PDB entry 3FM7 | X-ray diffraction, 3.50 A resolution | chains B and C of the 6 polymer chains in the assembly

== Chain B ==
Protein: Dynein light chain Tctex-type
From: Drosophila melanogaster
UniProtKB: Q94524 (DYLT_DROME); residues 1-111 here = UniProt positions 1-111
Sequence (111 residues; row label = number of the first residue in the row):
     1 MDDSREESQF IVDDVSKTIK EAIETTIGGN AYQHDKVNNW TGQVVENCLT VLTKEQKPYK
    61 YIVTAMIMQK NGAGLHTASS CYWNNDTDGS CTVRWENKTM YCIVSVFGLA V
Not modelled in the structure: 1-7

== Chain C ==
Protein: Dynein intermediate chain, cytosolic
From: Drosophila melanogaster
Notes: fragment: IC, Residues 109-135
UniProtKB: Q24246 (DYIN_DROME); residue numbers follow UniProt; this construct covers 109-135
Sequence (27 residues; numbered 109 to 135; the number before each row is that of its first residue):
   109 NLSVYNVQAT NIPPKETLVY TKQTQTT

== Interface between chain B and chain C ==
Pairs across the interface (8; chain B residue first):
  Tyr-32(B) / Pro-122(C)
  His-34(B) / Asn-119(C)
  His-34(B) / Pro-121(C)
  Asn-38(B) / Asn-119(C)  hydrogen bond
  Glu-46(B) / Val-115(C)
  Leu-49(B) / Val-112(C)  hydrophobic
  Tyr-59(B) / Leu-110(C)
  Lys-60(B) / Leu-110(C)
Interface residues without a listed pair, chain B (9 interface residues in all): Gln-69, Val-111
Interface residues without a listed pair, chain C (7 interface residues in all): Tyr-113

== Overview ==
The interface between chain B and chain C involves 9 residues on one side and 7 on the other; the contacts
include 1 hydrogen bond. Its one hydrogen-bonded contact is Asn-38(B)/Asn-119(C).
Here chain B is Dynein light chain Tctex-type and chain C is Dynein intermediate chain, cytosolic, both from
Drosophila melanogaster. Entry 3FM7 (Quaternary Structure of Drosophila melanogaster IC/Tctex-1/LC8;
Allosteric Interactions of Dynein Light Chains with Dynein Intermediate Chain) was determined by X-ray
diffraction together with 3GLW from the same study.
